5XOV - chains A and B of the 5 polymer chains in the assembly; structure by X-ray diffraction, 2.68 A resolution.

[Chain A]
Molecule: HLA class I histocompatibility antigen, A-24 alpha chain
Organism: Homo sapiens
Reference sequence: P05534 (1A24_HUMAN); residues 1-274 here correspond to UniProt positions 25-298 (UniProt number = residue number + 24)
Amino-acid sequence (274 residues; each row starts with the number of its first residue):
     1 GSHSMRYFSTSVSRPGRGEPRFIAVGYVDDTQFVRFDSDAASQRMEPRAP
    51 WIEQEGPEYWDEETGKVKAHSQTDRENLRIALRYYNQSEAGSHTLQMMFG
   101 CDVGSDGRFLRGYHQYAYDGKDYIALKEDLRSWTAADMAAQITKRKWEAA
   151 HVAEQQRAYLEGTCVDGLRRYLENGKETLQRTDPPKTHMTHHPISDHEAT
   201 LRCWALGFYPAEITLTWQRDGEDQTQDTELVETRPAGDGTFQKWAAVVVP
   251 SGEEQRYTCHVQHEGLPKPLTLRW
Disulfide bonds: Cys101-Cys164, Cys203-Cys259

[Chain B]
Molecule: Beta-2-microglobulin
Organism: Homo sapiens
Reference sequence: P61769 (B2MG_HUMAN); residues 1-99 here correspond to UniProt positions 21-119 (UniProt number = residue number + 20)
Amino-acid sequence (100 residues; each row starts with the number of its first residue; numbering starts at 0):
     0 MIQRTPKIQVYSRHPAENGKSNFLNCYVSGFHPSDIEVDLLKNGERIEKV
    50 EHSDLSFSKDWSFYLLYYTEFTPTEKDEYACRVNHVTLSQPKIVKWDRDM
Differences from the reference sequence: initiating methionine (0)
Disulfide bonds: Cys25-Cys80
Curated features (UniProtKB/Swiss-Prot):
  - modified residue: Gln2 (Pyrrolidone carboxylic acid)
  - glycosylation: Ile1 (N-linked (Glc) (glycation) isoleucine), Lys19 (N-linked (Glc) (glycation) lysine), Lys41 (N-linked (Glc) (glycation) lysine), Lys48 (N-linked (Glc) (glycation) lysine), Lys58 (N-linked (Glc) (glycation) lysine), Lys91 (N-linked (Glc) (glycation) lysine), Lys94 (N-linked (Glc) (glycation) lysine)

[How chain A and chain B interact]
Contacting residue pairs (53; chain A residue first):
  Phe8(A) with Ser55(B); Phe56(B), hydrophobic
  Ser9(A) with Phe56(B)
  Thr10(A) with Leu54(B); Phe56(B); Phe62(B)
  Val12(A) with Ser33(B)
  Val25(A) with Asp53(B); Leu54(B); Ser55(B)
  Tyr27(A) with Ser55(B); Tyr63(B), hydrogen bond
  Gln32(A) with Asp53(B), hydrogen bond
  Arg35(A) with Asp53(B), salt bridge
  Arg48(A) with Asp53(B), salt bridge
  Gln96(A) with His31(B); Phe56(B); Trp60(B), hydrogen bond (side chain-backbone); Phe62(B)
  Met97(A) with Phe56(B)
  Gln115(A) with Trp60(B)
  Ala117(A) with Trp60(B), hydrophobic
  Asp119(A) with Met0(B); His31(B)
  Gly120(A) with Arg3(B), hydrogen bond (backbone-side chain); His31(B), hydrogen bond (backbone-side chain); Trp60(B)
  Asp122(A) with Trp60(B), hydrogen bond
  His192(A) with Asp98(B), salt bridge
  Arg202(A) with Asp98(B), hydrogen bond (side chain-backbone); Met99(B)
  Trp204(A) with Asp98(B); Met99(B), hydrophobic
  Val231(A) with Gln8(B)
  Glu232(A) with Lys6(B), salt bridge; Gln8(B), hydrogen bond (backbone-side chain); Tyr26(B); Ser28(B), hydrogen bond
  Arg234(A) with Gln8(B), hydrogen bond; Tyr10(B); Met99(B)
  Pro235(A) with Tyr10(B), hydrogen bond (backbone-side chain); Asn24(B); Tyr26(B)
  Ala236(A) with Arg12(B), hydrogen bond (backbone-side chain); Asn24(B), hydrogen bond (backbone-side chain)
  Gly237(A) with Arg12(B), hydrogen bond (backbone-side chain); Leu65(B)
  Asp238(A) with Arg12(B)
  Gln242(A) with Tyr10(B); Ser11(B); Arg12(B)
  Trp244(A) with Met99(B), hydrogen bond (side chain-backbone)
Also at the interface, not in a pair above, chain A (35 interface residues in all): Ile23, Thr94, Met98, Tyr116, Lys121, Leu206, Thr233
Also at the interface, not in a pair above, chain B (26 interface residues in all): His13, Pro14, Pro32, Asp59

[Overview]
35 residues of chain A and 26 residues of chain B are in contact, with 15 hydrogen bonds and 4 salt bridges.
Among the polar pairs are Arg35(A)-Asp53(B), Arg48(A)-Asp53(B) and His192(A)-Asp98(B).
Here chain A is HLA class I histocompatibility antigen, A-24 alpha chain and chain B is Beta-2-microglobulin,
both from Homo sapiens. Entry 5XOV (Crystal structure of peptide-HLA-A24 bound to S19-2 V-delta/V-beta TCR)
was determined by X-ray diffraction (same publication as 5XOS and 5XOT).
